PDB entry 6U9H | electron microscopy, 3.80 A resolution | chains A and G of the 16 polymer chains in the assembly

[Chain A]
Name: Acetolactate synthase, chloroplastic
From: Arabidopsis thaliana
Notes: EC 2.2.1.6
Reference sequence: P17597 (ILVB_ARATH); residue numbers follow UniProt; this construct covers 86-670
Amino-acid sequence (586 residues; each row starts with the number of its first residue):
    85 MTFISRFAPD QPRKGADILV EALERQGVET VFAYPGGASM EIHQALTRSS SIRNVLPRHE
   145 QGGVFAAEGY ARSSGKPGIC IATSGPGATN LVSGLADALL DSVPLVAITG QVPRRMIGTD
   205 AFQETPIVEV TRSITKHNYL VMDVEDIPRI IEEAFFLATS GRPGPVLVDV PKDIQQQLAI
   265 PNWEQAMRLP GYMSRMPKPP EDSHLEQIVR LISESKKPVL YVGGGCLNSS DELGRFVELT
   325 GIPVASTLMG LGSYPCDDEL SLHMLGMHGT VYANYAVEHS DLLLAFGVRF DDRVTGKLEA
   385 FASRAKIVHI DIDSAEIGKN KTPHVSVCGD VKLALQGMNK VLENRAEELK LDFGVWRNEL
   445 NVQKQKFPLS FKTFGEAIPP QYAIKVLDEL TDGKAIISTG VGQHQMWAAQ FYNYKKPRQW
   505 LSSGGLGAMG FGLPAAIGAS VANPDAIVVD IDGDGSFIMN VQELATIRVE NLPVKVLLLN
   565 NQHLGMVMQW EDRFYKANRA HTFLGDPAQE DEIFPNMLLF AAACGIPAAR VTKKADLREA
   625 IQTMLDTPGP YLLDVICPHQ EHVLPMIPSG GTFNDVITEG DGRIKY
Unresolved in the structure: 85, 668-670
Differences from the reference sequence: initiating methionine (85)
Bound ions: Mg2+: Asp-538 (together with thiamine diphosphate)
Residues lining bound ligands:
  - FAD (flavin-adenine dinucleotide): Leu-184, Asp-185, Ser-186, Arg-246, Pro-247, Gly-307, Gly-308, Gly-309, Leu-311, Asn-312, Thr-331, Leu-332, Met-333, Met-348, Leu-349, Gly-350, Met-351, His-352, Gly-353, Gly-371, Val-372, Arg-373, Phe-374, Asp-375, Arg-377, Val-378, Asp-395, Ile-396, Asp-397, Glu-400, Gly-413, Asp-414, Val-415, Val-485, Met-490, Ser-507, Gly-508, Gly-509, Gly-511, Met-570, Trp-574
  - thiamine diphosphate (TPP), molecule 1: Tyr-118, Pro-119, Gly-121, Glu-144, Thr-167, Pro-170, Gly-171, Asn-174, Gln-207
  - thiamine diphosphate (TPP), molecule 2: Val-485, Gly-486, Gln-487, His-488, Gly-511, Ala-512, Met-513, Gly-537, Asp-538, Gly-539, Ser-540, Met-543, Leu-563, Asn-565, His-567, Leu-568, Gly-569, Met-570, Val-571
Swiss-Prot annotation at these positions:
  - binding site (thiamine diphosphate): Glu-144, Gln-207, Gln-487, His-488, Gly-511 to Met-513, Asp-538 to Ser-540, Asn-565 to Met-570
  - binding site (FAD): Ser-186, Arg-246, Gly-308, Thr-331, Leu-332, Leu-349 to His-352, Gly-371 to Asp-375, Asp-395, Ile-396, Asp-414, Val-415, Gly-508, Gly-509
  - binding site ((R)-imazaquin): Lys-220, Arg-246
  - binding site (chlorimuron-ethyl): Lys-256, Asp-376, Arg-377, Trp-574, Ser-653
  - binding site (Mg(2+)): Asp-538, Asn-565, His-567
  - modified residue: Cys-340 (Cysteine sulfinic acid (-SO2H))
  - mutagenesis: Ala-122 (A122V: Reduced catalytic activity. Resistant to imidazolinone herbicides but not to sulfonylurea herbicides), Met-124 (M124E: Reduced catalytic activity. Resistant to imidazolinone herbicides and reduced sensitivity to sulfonylurea herbicides; M124I: No effect on catalytic activity ...), Pro-197 (P197S: In csr1-1/GH50; resistant to sulfonylurea but not to imidazolinone herbicides), Arg-199 (R199A/E: No effect on catalytic activity. Resistant to imidazolinone herbicides but not to sulfonylurea herbicides), Trp-574 (W574L: Increased catalytic activity. Resistant to imidazolinone and sulfonylurea herbicides; W574S: Slightly decreased catalytic activity. Resistant to imidazolinone and sulfonylurea herbicides), Ser-653 (S653A: No effect on catalytic activity or sensitivity to herbicides; S653F: No effect on catalytic activity. Resistant to imidazolinone herbicides and also slightly sulfonylurea-resistant ...)

[Chain G]
Name: Acetolactate synthase small subunit 2, chloroplastic
From: Arabidopsis thaliana
Reference sequence: Q93YZ7 (ILVH2_ARATH); residues 1-491 here = UniProt positions 1-491
Amino-acid sequence (491 residues; each row starts with the number of its first residue):
     1 MAAISVSSSP SIRCLRSACS DSSPALVSST RVSFPAKISY LSGISSHRGD EMGKRMEGFV
    61 RSVDGKISDA SFSEASSATP KSKVRKHTIS VFVGDESGMI NRIAGVFARR GYNIESLAVG
   121 LNRDKALFTI VVCGTERVLQ QVIEQLQKLV NVLKVEDISS EPQVERELML VKVNAHPESR
   181 AEIMWLVDTF RARVVDIAEH ALTIEVTGDP GKMIAVERNL KKFQIREIVR TGKIALRREK
   241 MGATAPFWRF SAASYPDLKE QAPVSVLRSS KKGAIVPQKE TSAGGDVYPV EPFFDPKVHR
   301 ILDAHWGLLT DEDTSGLRSH TLSLLVNDIP GVLNIVTGVF ARRGYNIQSL AVGHAETKGI
   361 SRITTVIPAT DESVSKLVQQ LYKLVDVHEV HDLTHLPFSE RELMLIKIAV NAAARRDVLD
   421 IASIFRAKAV DVSDHTITLQ LTGDLDKMVA LQRLLEPYGI CEVARTGRVA LARESGVDSK
   481 YLRGYSFPLT G
Unresolved in the structure: 1-306, 476-491

[Chain A / chain G interface]
Residue-residue contacts (25; chain A residue first):
  Leu-183(A) / Arg-342(G)
  Glu-213(A) / Asn-334(G)  hydrogen bond
  Arg-216(A) / Ile-335(G)
  Ser-217(A) / Arg-342(G)  hydrogen bond (backbone-side chain)
  Lys-220(A) / Val-385(G)
  His-221(A) / Val-385(G)
  Leu-241(A) / Val-385(G)  hydrophobic
  Arg-246(A) / Lys-383(G)
  Leu-273(A) / Val-385(G)  hydrophobic
  Pro-274(A) / Asn-327(G)
  Pro-274(A) / His-388(G)
  Gly-275(A) / Val-387(G)
  Gly-275(A) / His-388(G)
  Tyr-276(A) / Val-385(G)
  Arg-279(A) / Tyr-382(G)  hydrogen bond (side chain-backbone)
  Arg-279(A) / Leu-384(G)
  Arg-279(A) / Val-387(G)  hydrogen bond (side chain-backbone)
  Arg-279(A) / His-388(G)  hydrogen bond (side chain-backbone)
  Asp-397(A) / Lys-383(G)
  Ser-398(A) / Gln-379(G)
  Ala-399(A) / Gln-379(G)
  Ala-399(A) / Gln-380(G)
  Ala-399(A) / Lys-383(G)
  Gly-402(A) / Lys-376(G)  hydrogen bond (backbone-side chain)
  Lys-403(A) / Lys-376(G)  hydrogen bond (backbone-side chain)
Also at the interface, not in a pair above, chain A (20 interface residues in all): Ser-278, Asn-404
Also at the interface, not in a pair above, chain G (16 interface residues in all): Gly-331, Asp-386, Glu-389

[Summary]
20 residues of chain A face 16 of chain G across their interface, with 7 hydrogen bonds. Among the polar pairs
are Glu-213(A)/Asn-334(G), Ser-217(A)/Arg-342(G) and Arg-279(A)/Tyr-382(G). Chain A binds flavin-adenine
dinucleotide and thiamine diphosphate.
Chain A is Acetolactate synthase, chloroplastic and chain G is Acetolactate synthase small subunit 2,
chloroplastic, both from Arabidopsis thaliana; the structure, Arabidopsis thaliana acetohydroxyacid synthase
complex, was determined by electron microscopy (same publication as 6U9D, 6VZ8 and 6WO1).
